PDB entry 8RT9 | electron microscopy, 2.97 A resolution | chains F and G of the 10 polymer chains in the assembly

[Chain F (and G)]
Molecule: TrwI protein
Source organism: Escherichia coli
Notes: chain G of this document is another copy of the same molecule, construct and numbering; everything in this record applies to it too
Reference sequence: O50333 (O50333_ECOLX); numbering as in UniProt (aligned over 1-342)
Sequence (342 residues; row label = number of the first residue in the row):
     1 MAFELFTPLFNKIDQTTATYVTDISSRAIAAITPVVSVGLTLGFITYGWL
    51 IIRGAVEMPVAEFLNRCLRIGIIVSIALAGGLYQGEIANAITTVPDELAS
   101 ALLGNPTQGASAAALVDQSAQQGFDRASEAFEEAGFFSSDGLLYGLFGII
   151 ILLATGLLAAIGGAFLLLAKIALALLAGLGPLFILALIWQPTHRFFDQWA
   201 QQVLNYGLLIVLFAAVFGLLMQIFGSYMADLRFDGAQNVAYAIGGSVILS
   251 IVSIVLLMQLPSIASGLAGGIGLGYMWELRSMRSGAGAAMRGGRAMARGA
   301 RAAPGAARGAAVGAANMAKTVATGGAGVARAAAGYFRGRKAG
Not modelled in the structure: 1, 274-342
Differences from the reference sequence: conflict Gln108 (Glu in O50333), Leu152 (Pro in O50333), Leu153 (Ala in O50333), Ala154 (Gly in O50333), Thr155 (Tyr in O50333), Leu157 (Pro in O50333), Leu158 (Ala in O50333), Ala159 (Gly in O50333)

[Chain F / chain G interface]
Contacting residue pairs (51; chain F residue first):
  Phe3(F) - Tyr241(G)
  Leu5(F) - Tyr227(G)  hydrophobic
  Leu5(F) - Gly245(G)
  Leu5(F) - Ile248(G)  hydrophobic
  Phe6(F) - Ile248(G)  hydrophobic
  Leu9(F) - Leu249(G)  hydrophobic
  Lys12(F) - Leu219(G)
  Lys12(F) - Ile223(G)
  Thr16(F) - Leu102(G)
  Thr16(F) - Leu219(G)
  Tyr20(F) - Ala101(G)
  Tyr20(F) - Leu102(G)
  Tyr20(F) - Gly104(G)
  Phe124(F) - Ala240(G)
  Phe124(F) - Tyr241(G)  hydrophobic
  Phe124(F) - Gly244(G)
  Phe124(F) - Ile248(G)  hydrophobic
  Asp125(F) - Tyr241(G)  hydrogen bond
  Ser128(F) - Asn238(G)  hydrogen bond
  Ser128(F) - Ala240(G)
  Phe131(F) - Phe147(G)  hydrophobic
  Ala134(F) - Asp140(G)
  Ala134(F) - Leu143(G)  hydrophobic
  Gly135(F) - Asp140(G)
  Ser138(F) - Asp140(G)
  Ser139(F) - Ser139(G)
  Leu142(F) - Leu142(G)  hydrophobic
  Leu142(F) - Leu143(G)
  Gly145(F) - Leu143(G)
  Leu146(F) - Leu146(G)  hydrophobic
  Ile149(F) - Phe147(G)  hydrophobic
  Ile149(F) - Ile150(G)  hydrophobic
  Leu152(F) - Ala240(G)
  Leu152(F) - Ile243(G)  hydrophobic
  Leu152(F) - Gly244(G)
  Gly156(F) - Ile248(G)
  Leu157(F) - Ile251(G)  hydrophobic
  Ala159(F) - Ile248(G)  hydrophobic
  Ala160(F) - Ile248(G)
  Ala160(F) - Ile251(G)  hydrophobic
  Ala160(F) - Val252(G)
  Ile161(F) - Ile251(G)  hydrophobic
  Ile161(F) - Val255(G)  hydrophobic
  Ala164(F) - Val252(G)  hydrophobic
  Ala164(F) - Val255(G)  hydrophobic
  Ala164(F) - Leu256(G)
  Leu168(F) - Leu256(G)  hydrophobic
  Leu168(F) - Gln259(G)
  Arg194(F) - Gly270(G)  hydrogen bond (side chain-backbone)
  Arg194(F) - Gly272(G)
  Phe195(F) - Ile271(G)  hydrophobic
Also at the interface, not in a pair above, chain F (38 interface residues in all): Ala2, Ile13, Gln121, Ala127, Phe137, Phe165, Leu167, Gln198, Tyr206
Also at the interface, not in a pair above, chain G (32 interface residues in all): Leu103, Val247, Ile263

[Overview]
38 residues of chain F face 32 of chain G across their interface, with 3 hydrogen bonds. Polar pairs include
Asp125(F)-Tyr241(G), Ser128(F)-Asn238(G) and Arg194(F)-Gly270(G).
Both chains are TrwI protein (Escherichia coli). Entry 8RT9 (Stalk complex full-length structure
(TrwJ/VirB5-TrwI/VirB6) from the fully-assembled R388 type IV secretion system) was determined by electron
microscopy, deposited together with 8RT4, 8RT5, 8RT6, 8RT7, 8RT8, 8RTA, 8RTB and 8RTD.
